Entry 7P01 (X-ray diffraction, 2.12 A resolution); this record covers chain A.

Chain A:
Name: BaAG2
From: Blastobotrys adeninivorans
Notes: EC 3.2.1.20
Sequence (585 residues; numbered 1 to 585; the number before each row is that of its first residue):
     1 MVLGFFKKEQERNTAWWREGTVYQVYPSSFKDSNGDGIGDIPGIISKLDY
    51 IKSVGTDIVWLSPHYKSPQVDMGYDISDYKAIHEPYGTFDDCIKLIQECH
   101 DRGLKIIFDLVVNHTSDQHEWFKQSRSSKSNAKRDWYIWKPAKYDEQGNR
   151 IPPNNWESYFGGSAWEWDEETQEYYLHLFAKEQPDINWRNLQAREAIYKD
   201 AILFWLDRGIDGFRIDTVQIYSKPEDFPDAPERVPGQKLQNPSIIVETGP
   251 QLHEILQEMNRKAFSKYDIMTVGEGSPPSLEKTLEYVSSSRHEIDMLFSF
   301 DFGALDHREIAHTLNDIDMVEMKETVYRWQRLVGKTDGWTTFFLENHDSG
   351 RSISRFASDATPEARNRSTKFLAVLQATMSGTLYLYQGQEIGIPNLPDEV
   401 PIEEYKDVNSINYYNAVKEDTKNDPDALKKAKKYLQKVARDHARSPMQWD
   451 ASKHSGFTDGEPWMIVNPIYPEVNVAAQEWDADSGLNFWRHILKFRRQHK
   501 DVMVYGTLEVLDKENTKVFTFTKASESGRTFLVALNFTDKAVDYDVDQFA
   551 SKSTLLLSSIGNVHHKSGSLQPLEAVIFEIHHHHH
Not modelled in the structure: 1-9, 582-585
Ion coordination: Ca2+: Asp-32, Asn-34, Asp-36, Ile-38, Asp-40
Small-molecule neighbours: 1-methylpyrrolidin-2-one (MB3): Ser-28, Ile-38, Gln-69, Met-72, His-83, Pro-85, Tyr-86, Trp-463
What the authors report for this chain:
  - catalytic residues: Asp-216, Glu-274, Asp-348
  - Ca2+ coordination: Asp-32, Asn-34, Asp-36, Ile-38, Asp-40
  - binding site for the ligand AC1: Asp-71, Tyr-74, His-114, Arg-214, Asp-216, Glu-274, Phe-300, His-347, Asp-348, Arg-440
  - binding site for alpha-D-glucopyranose: Arg-233, Glu-309
  - binding site for 1-methylpyrrolidin-2-one: Ile-38, Gln-69, Met-72, His-83, Pro-85, Tyr-86, Trp-463, Tyr-505
  - specificity-determining residues: Thr-217 (proposed by the authors, not directly observed)
  - conformationally variable residues (side-chain flip): Asp-216

In short:
Ligands of chain A: 1-methylpyrrolidin-2-one. Asp-32, Asn-34, Asp-36, Ile-38 and Asp-40 form the Ca2+ site.
The paper reports catalytic residues Asp-216, Glu-274 and Asp-348; a binding site for the ligand AC1 at
Asp-71, Tyr-74 and His-114 among others.
Chain A is BaAG2 (Blastobotrys adeninivorans); the structure, Structure of the maltase BaAG2 from Blastobotrys
adeninivorans in complex with acarbose, was determined by X-ray diffraction (same publication as 7P07).
